Entry 9CQ5 (X-ray diffraction, 2.50 A resolution); this record covers chains E and G of the 16 polymer chains in the assembly.

# Chain E (and G)
Name: Ribulose bisphosphate carboxylase large chain
Organism: Spinacia oleracea
Notes: EC 4.1.1.39; chain G of this document is another copy of the same molecule, construct and numbering; everything in this record applies to it too
UniProt: P00875 (RBL_SPIOL); numbering as in UniProt (aligned over 1-475)
Amino-acid sequence (475 residues; each row starts with the number of its first residue):
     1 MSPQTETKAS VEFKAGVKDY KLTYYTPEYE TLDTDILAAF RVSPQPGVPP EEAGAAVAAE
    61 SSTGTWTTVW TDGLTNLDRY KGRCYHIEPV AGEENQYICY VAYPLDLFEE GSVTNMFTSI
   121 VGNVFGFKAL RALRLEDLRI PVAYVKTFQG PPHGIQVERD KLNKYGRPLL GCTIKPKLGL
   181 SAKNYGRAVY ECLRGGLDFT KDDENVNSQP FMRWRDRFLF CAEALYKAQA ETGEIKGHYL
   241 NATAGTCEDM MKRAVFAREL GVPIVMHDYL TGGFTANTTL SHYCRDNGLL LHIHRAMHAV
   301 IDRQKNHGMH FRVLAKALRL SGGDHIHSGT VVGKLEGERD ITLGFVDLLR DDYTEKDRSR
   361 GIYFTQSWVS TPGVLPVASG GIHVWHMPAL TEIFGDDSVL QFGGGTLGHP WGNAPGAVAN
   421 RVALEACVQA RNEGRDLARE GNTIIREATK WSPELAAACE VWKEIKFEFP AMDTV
Not modelled in the structure: 1-8
Modified / non-standard residues: Lys201 (lysine nz-carboxylic acid; KCX)
Bound ions: Mn2+: Lys201, Asp203, Glu204 (together with 2-carboxyarabinitol-1,5-diphosphate)
Ligand contacts:
  - 2-carboxyarabinitol-1,5-diphosphate (CAP), molecule 1: Glu60, Thr65, Trp66, Asn123
  - 2-carboxyarabinitol-1,5-diphosphate (CAP), molecule 2: Thr173, Lys175, Lys177, Lys201, Asp203, Glu204, His294, Arg295, His298, His327, Gly329, Lys334, Leu335, Ser379, Gly380, Gly381, Gln401, Phe402, Gly403, Gly404
UniProt features mapped onto this chain:
  - active site (Proton acceptor): Lys175, His294
  - binding site (substrate): Thr65, Asn123, Thr173, Lys177, Glu204, His294, Arg295, His327, Lys334, Ser379, Gly381, Gly403, Gly404
  - binding site (Mg(2+)): Lys201, Asp203, Glu204
  - site: Lys14 (Not N6-methylated), Lys334 (Transition state stabilizer)
  - modified residue: Pro3 (N-acetylproline), Lys201 (N6-carboxylysine)

# Chain E / chain G interface
Pairs across the interface (19; chain E residue first):
  Ser181(E) with Gln156(G)
  Lys183(E) with Asp160(G), salt bridge; Asn163(G); Tyr165(G), hydrogen bond
  Pro210(E) with Lys146(G)
  Arg213(E) with Arg285(G)
  Arg215(E) with Arg258(G); Arg285(G); Asp286(G), hydrogen bond (side chain-backbone); Asn287(G); Gly288(G)
  Asp216(E) with His153(G), salt bridge; Val157(G); Lys161(G), salt bridge
  Leu219(E) with Lys161(G)
  Phe220(E) with Asp160(G); Lys161(G)
  Lys252(E) with Asp286(G), salt bridge
  Glu259(E) with Arg258(G), salt bridge
Also at the interface, not in a pair above, chain G (14 interface residues in all): Ser370

# Overview
The interface between chain E and chain G involves 10 residues on one side and 14 on the other, with 2
hydrogen bonds and 5 salt bridges. Polar pairs include Lys183(E)-Asp160(G), Asp216(E)-His153(G) and
Asp216(E)-Lys161(G). Chain E binds 2-carboxyarabinitol-1,5-diphosphate.
Chain E and chain G are both Ribulose bisphosphate carboxylase large chain (Spinacia oleracea); the structure,
Mn-bound RuBisCO from spinach with CABP inhibitor, was determined by X-ray diffraction.
